PDB entry 4WU5 | X-ray diffraction, 2.40 A resolution | chains A and B of the 3 polymer chains in the assembly

Chain A:
Protein: HLA class I histocompatibility antigen, A-24 alpha chain
From: Homo sapiens
UniProt: P05534 (1A24_HUMAN); residues 1-274 here correspond to UniProt positions 25-298 (UniProt number = residue number + 24)
Amino-acid sequence (275 residues; each row starts with the number of its first residue; numbering starts at 0):
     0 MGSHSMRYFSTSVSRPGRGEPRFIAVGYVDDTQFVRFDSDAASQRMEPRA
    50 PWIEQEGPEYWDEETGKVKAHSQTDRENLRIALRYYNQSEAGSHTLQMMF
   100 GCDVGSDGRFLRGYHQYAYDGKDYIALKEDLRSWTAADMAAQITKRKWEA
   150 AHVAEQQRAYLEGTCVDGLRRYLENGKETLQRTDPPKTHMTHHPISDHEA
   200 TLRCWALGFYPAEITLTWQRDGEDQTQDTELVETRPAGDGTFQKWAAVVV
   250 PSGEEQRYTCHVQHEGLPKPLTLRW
Not modelled in the structure: 0
Differences from the reference sequence: expression tag (0)
Disulfide bonds: Cys101-Cys164, Cys203-Cys259

Chain B:
Protein: Beta-2-microglobulin
From: Homo sapiens
UniProt: P61769 (B2MG_HUMAN); residues 1-99 here correspond to UniProt positions 21-119 (UniProt number = residue number + 20)
Amino-acid sequence (100 residues; row label = number of the first residue in the row; numbering starts at 0):
     0 MIQRTPKIQVYSRHPAENGKSNFLNCYVSGFHPSDIEVDLLKNGERIEKV
    50 EHSDLSFSKDWSFYLLYYTEFTPTEKDEYACRVNHVTLSQPKIVKWDRDM
Not modelled in the structure: 0
Differences from the reference sequence: expression tag (0)
UniProt features mapped onto this chain:
  - modified residue: Gln2 (Pyrrolidone carboxylic acid)
  - glycosylation: Ile1 (N-linked (Glc) (glycation) isoleucine), Lys19 (N-linked (Glc) (glycation) lysine), Lys41 (N-linked (Glc) (glycation) lysine), Lys48 (N-linked (Glc) (glycation) lysine), Lys58 (N-linked (Glc) (glycation) lysine), Lys91 (N-linked (Glc) (glycation) lysine), Lys94 (N-linked (Glc) (glycation) lysine)
Disulfide bonds: Cys25-Cys80

Chain A / chain B interface:
Residue-residue contacts (56):
  Phe8(A) - Ser55(B)
  Phe8(A) - Phe56(B)  hydrophobic
  Ser9(A) - Phe56(B)
  Thr10(A) - Phe56(B)
  Thr10(A) - Phe62(B)
  Val12(A) - Ser33(B)
  Ile23(A) - Leu54(B)
  Val25(A) - Asp53(B)
  Val25(A) - Ser55(B)
  Tyr27(A) - Ser55(B)
  Tyr27(A) - Tyr63(B)
  Gln32(A) - Asp53(B)  hydrogen bond
  Arg35(A) - Asp53(B)  salt bridge
  Arg48(A) - Asp53(B)  salt bridge
  Thr94(A) - Phe62(B)
  Gln96(A) - His31(B)
  Gln96(A) - Phe56(B)
  Gln96(A) - Trp60(B)  hydrogen bond (side chain-backbone)
  Gln96(A) - Phe62(B)
  Met97(A) - Phe56(B)
  Met98(A) - Trp60(B)
  Gln115(A) - Trp60(B)
  Tyr116(A) - Trp60(B)
  Ala117(A) - Trp60(B)
  Asp119(A) - Ile1(B)
  Asp119(A) - His31(B)
  Gly120(A) - His31(B)  hydrogen bond (backbone-side chain)
  Gly120(A) - Trp60(B)
  Lys121(A) - Ile1(B)
  Asp122(A) - Trp60(B)  hydrogen bond
  His192(A) - Asp98(B)
  Arg202(A) - Asp98(B)  hydrogen bond (side chain-backbone)
  Arg202(A) - Met99(B)  hydrogen bond (side chain-backbone)
  Trp204(A) - Asp98(B)
  Trp204(A) - Met99(B)  hydrophobic
  Val231(A) - Gln8(B)
  Glu232(A) - Lys6(B)  salt bridge
  Glu232(A) - Gln8(B)  hydrogen bond (backbone-side chain)
  Glu232(A) - Tyr26(B)
  Glu232(A) - Ser28(B)  hydrogen bond
  Thr233(A) - Tyr26(B)
  Arg234(A) - Gln8(B)  hydrogen bond
  Arg234(A) - Tyr10(B)
  Arg234(A) - Tyr26(B)
  Arg234(A) - Met99(B)  hydrogen bond
  Pro235(A) - Tyr10(B)  hydrogen bond (backbone-side chain)
  Pro235(A) - Asn24(B)
  Pro235(A) - Tyr26(B)
  Pro235(A) - Leu65(B)  hydrophobic
  Ala236(A) - Arg12(B)  hydrogen bond (backbone-side chain)
  Ala236(A) - Asn24(B)  hydrogen bond (backbone-side chain)
  Gly237(A) - Arg12(B)  hydrogen bond (backbone-side chain)
  Gln242(A) - Tyr10(B)
  Gln242(A) - Ser11(B)
  Gln242(A) - Arg12(B)  hydrogen bond (side chain-backbone)
  Trp244(A) - Met99(B)
Interface residues without a listed pair, chain A (34 interface residues in all): Asp238
Interface residues without a listed pair, chain B (23 interface residues in all): His13, Asp59

Overview:
The interface between chain A and chain B involves 34 residues on one side and 23 on the other, with 15
hydrogen bonds and 3 salt bridges. Polar contacts include Arg35(A)-Asp53(B), Arg48(A)-Asp53(B) and
Glu232(A)-Lys6(B).
Chain A is HLA class I histocompatibility antigen, A-24 alpha chain and chain B is Beta-2-microglobulin, both
from Homo sapiens; the structure, HLA-A24 in complex with HIV-1 Nef134-8(wt), was determined by X-ray
diffraction.
